2MPG - chains A and B; structure by solution NMR.

# Chain A
Protein: Insulin A chain
From: Homo sapiens
Notes: engineered mutation(s): G32X,P52K,K53P
UniProt: P01308 (INS_HUMAN); residues 1-21 here correspond to UniProt positions 90-110 (UniProt number = residue number + 89)
Amino-acid sequence (21 residues; row label = number of the first residue in the row):
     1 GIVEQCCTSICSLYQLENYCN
Disulfide bonds: Cys6-Cys11

# Chain B
Protein: Insulin B chain
From: Homo sapiens
UniProt: P01308 (INS_HUMAN); residues 1-30 here correspond to UniProt positions 25-54 (UniProt number = residue number + 24)
Amino-acid sequence (30 residues; numbered 1 to 30; the number before each row is that of its first residue):
     1 FVNQHLCASHLVEALYLVCGERGFFYTKPT
Differences from the reference sequence: engineered mutation Ala8 (Gly32 in P01308), Lys28 (Pro52 in P01308), Pro29 (Lys53 in P01308)
Modified positions: Ala8 (alpha-aminoisobutyric acid; AIB)
Reported in the primary citation:
  - conformationally variable residues (order/disorder transition): Phe24 to Thr30

# How chain A and chain B interact
Pairs across the interface - 30 pairs, chain A then chain B:
  Ile2(A) - Phe25(B)
  Val3(A) - Cys7(B)
  Val3(A) - Leu11(B)
  Val3(A) - Tyr26(B)
  Glu4(A) - Tyr26(B)
  Cys6(A) - His5(B)
  Cys6(A) - Leu6(B)
  Cys6(A) - Leu11(B)
  Cys7(A) - His5(B)
  Cys7(A) - Leu6(B)
  Cys7(A) - Cys7(B)  disulfide
  Thr8(A) - His5(B)
  Ser9(A) - His5(B)
  Ile10(A) - Asn3(B)
  Ile10(A) - Gln4(B)
  Ile10(A) - His5(B)
  Cys11(A) - Phe1(B)
  Cys11(A) - Gln4(B)
  Cys11(A) - Leu6(B)
  Ser12(A) - Asn3(B)
  Leu13(A) - Phe1(B)
  Leu13(A) - Val18(B)
  Leu16(A) - Leu11(B)
  Leu16(A) - Ala14(B)
  Leu16(A) - Val18(B)
  Glu17(A) - Val18(B)
  Tyr19(A) - Gly23(B)
  Cys20(A) - Leu15(B)
  Cys20(A) - Cys19(B)  disulfide
  Cys20(A) - Gly23(B)
Also at the interface, not in a pair above, chain B (15 interface residues in all): Phe24
Disulfides between the chains: Cys7(A)-Cys7(B), Cys20(A)-Cys19(B)

# Overview
Chain A and chain B each contribute 15 residues to their interface; the contacts include 2 disulfide bonds.
From the paper: conformational variability at Phe24(B).
Chain A is Insulin A chain and chain B is Insulin B chain, both from Homo sapiens; the structure, Solution
structure of the [AibB8,LysB28,ProB29]-insulin analogue, was determined by solution NMR.
